9KEU - chains C and H of the 12 polymer chains in the assembly; structure by electron microscopy, 3.70 A resolution.

# Chain C
Name: DNA-directed RNA polymerase subunit beta
Organism: Mycobacterium tuberculosis H37Rv
Notes: EC 2.7.7.6
Reference sequence: P9WGY9 (RPOB_MYCTU); residues 1-1178 here = UniProt positions 1-1178
Chain sequence (1178 residues; each row starts with the number of its first residue):
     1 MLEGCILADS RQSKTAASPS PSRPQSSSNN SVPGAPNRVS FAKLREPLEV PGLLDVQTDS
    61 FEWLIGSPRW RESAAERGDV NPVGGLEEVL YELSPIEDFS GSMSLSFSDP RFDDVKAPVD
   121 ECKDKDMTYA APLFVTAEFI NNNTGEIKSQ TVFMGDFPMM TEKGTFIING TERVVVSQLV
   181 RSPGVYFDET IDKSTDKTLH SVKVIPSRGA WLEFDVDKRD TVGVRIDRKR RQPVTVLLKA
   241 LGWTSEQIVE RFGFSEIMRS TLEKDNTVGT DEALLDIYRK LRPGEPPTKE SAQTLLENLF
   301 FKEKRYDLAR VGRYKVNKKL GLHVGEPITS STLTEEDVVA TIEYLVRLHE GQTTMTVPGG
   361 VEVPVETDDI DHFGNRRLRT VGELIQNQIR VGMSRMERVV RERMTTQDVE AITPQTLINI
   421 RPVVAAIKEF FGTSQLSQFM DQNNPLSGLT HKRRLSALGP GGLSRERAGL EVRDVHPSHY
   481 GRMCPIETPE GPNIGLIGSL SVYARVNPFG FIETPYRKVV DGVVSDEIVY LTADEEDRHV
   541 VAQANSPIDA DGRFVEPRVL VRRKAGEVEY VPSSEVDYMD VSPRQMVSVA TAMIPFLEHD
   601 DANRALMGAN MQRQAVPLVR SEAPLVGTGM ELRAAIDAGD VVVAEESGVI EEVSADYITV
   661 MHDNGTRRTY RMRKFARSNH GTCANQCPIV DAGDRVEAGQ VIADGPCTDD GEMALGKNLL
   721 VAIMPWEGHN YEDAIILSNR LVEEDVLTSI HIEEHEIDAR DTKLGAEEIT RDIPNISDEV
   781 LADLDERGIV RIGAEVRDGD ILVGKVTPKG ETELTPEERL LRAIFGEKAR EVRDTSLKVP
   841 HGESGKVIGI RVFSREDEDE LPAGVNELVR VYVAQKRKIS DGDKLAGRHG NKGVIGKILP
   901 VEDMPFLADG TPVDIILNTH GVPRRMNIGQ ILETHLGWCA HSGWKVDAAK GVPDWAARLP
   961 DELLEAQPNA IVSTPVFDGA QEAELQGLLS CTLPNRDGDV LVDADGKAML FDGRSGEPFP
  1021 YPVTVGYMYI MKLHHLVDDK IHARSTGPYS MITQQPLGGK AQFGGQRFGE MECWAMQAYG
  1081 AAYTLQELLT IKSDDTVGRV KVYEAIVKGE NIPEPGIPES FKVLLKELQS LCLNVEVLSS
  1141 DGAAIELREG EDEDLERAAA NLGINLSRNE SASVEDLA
Not modelled in the structure: 1-29, 1141-1178

# Chain H
Molecule: Non-template strand DNA of the promoter
Sequence (98 nucleotides; row label = number of the first residue in the row; numbers below 1 keep their minus sign (DC-20 is residue -20)):
   -20 CTCGTCGCCC AGAGTTCACC TTGGAGCCAG GGACGGTTCA TTTGGGGTGC CGGAAACGGA
    40 CGCGTACAGG CCGTATAATG GGAGCTGTCA CGGATGCA
Not modelled in the structure: -20 to 0

# Chain C / chain H interface
Pairs across the interface (12; chain C residue first):
  Arg181(C) with DG66(H), base contact
  Gly209(C) with DT65(H), base contact
  Trp211(C) with DT65(H), stacking on the base; DG66(H), sugar contact
  Arg228(C) with DT65(H), base contact
  Arg305(C) with DG63(H), hydrogen bond to the base
  Arg398(C) with DG61(H), hydrogen bond to the phosphate; DA62(H), salt bridge to the phosphate
  Gly462(C) with DG66(H), base contact
  Glu466(C) with DT67(H), base contact
  Arg467(C) with DG66(H), hydrogen bond to the base; DT67(H), salt bridge to the phosphate
Other interface residues (no listed pair), chain C (13 interface residues in all): Lys203, Arg231, Glu285, Leu463
Other interface residues (no listed pair), chain H (9 interface residues in all): DG59, DC76, DA77

# In short
13 residues of chain C and 9 residues of chain H are in contact, with 3 hydrogen bonds, 2 salt bridges and 1
aromatic stacking contact. Among the polar pairs are Arg305(C)-DG63(H), Arg467(C)-DG66(H) and
Arg398(C)-DG61(H).
Here chain C is DNA-directed RNA polymerase subunit beta (Mycobacterium tuberculosis H37Rv) and chain H is
Non-template strand DNA of the promoter. Entry 9KEU (Cryo-EM structure of Mycobacterium tuberculosis
transcription activation complex with four PhoP molecules (composite map)) was determined by electron
microscopy (same publication as 9JI2, 9KET and 9KEV).
